3WVE - chains A and B; structure by X-ray diffraction, 1.57 A resolution.

Chain A:
Name: Nitrile hydratase subunit alpha
From: Rhodococcus erythropolis
Notes: EC 4.2.1.84
UniProtKB: P13448 (NHAA_RHOER); residues 0-206 here correspond to UniProt positions 1-207 (UniProt number = residue number + 1)
Amino-acid sequence (207 residues; each row starts with the number of its first residue; numbering starts at 0):
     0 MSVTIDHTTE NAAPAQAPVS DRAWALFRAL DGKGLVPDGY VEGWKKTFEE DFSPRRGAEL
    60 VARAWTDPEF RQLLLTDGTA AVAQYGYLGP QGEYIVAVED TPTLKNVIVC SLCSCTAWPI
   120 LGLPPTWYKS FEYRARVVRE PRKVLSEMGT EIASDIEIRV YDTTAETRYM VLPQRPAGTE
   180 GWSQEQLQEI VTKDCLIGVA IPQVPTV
Disordered / not traced: 0-13, 206
Modified / non-standard residues: Cys112 (3-sulfinoalanine; CSD); Cys114 (s-hydroxycysteine; CSO)
Curated features (UniProtKB/Swiss-Prot):
  - binding site (Fe(3+)): Cys109, Cys112, Ser113, Cys114
  - modified residue: Cys112 (Cysteine sulfinic acid (-SO2H)), Cys114 (Cysteine sulfenic acid (-SOH))
Ion coordination: Fe ion: Cys109, Cys112, Ser113, Cys114 (together with nitric oxide)
Residues lining bound ligands:
  - nitric oxide (NO): Gln90, Cys109, Cys112, Ser113, Cys114
  - 2,2-dimethylpropanenitrile (TAN): Gln90, Cys112, Ser113, Trp117

Chain B:
Name: Nitrile hydratase subunit beta
From: Rhodococcus erythropolis
Notes: EC 4.2.1.84
UniProtKB: P13449 (NHAB_RHOER); numbering as in UniProt (aligned over 1-212)
Amino-acid sequence (212 residues; each row starts with the number of its first residue):
     1 MDGVHDLAGV QGFGKVPHTV NADIGPTFHA EWEHLPYSLM FAGVAELGAF SVDEVKYVVE
    61 RMEPRHYMMT PYYERYVIGV ATLMVEKGIL TQDELESLAG GPFPLSRPSE SEGRPAPVET
   121 TTFEVGQRVR VRDEYVPGHI RMPAYCRGRV GTISHRTTEK WPFPDAIGHG RNDAGEEPTY
   181 HVKFAAEELF GSDTDGGSVV VDLFEGYLEP AA
Sequence notes: engineered mutation Lys56 (Arg in P13449)
Curated features (UniProtKB/Swiss-Prot):
  - natural variant: Met40 (M40V: In strain: ACV2)
Residues lining bound ligands: 2,2-dimethylpropanenitrile (TAN): Tyr37, Met40, Val52, Val55, Lys56, Tyr72, Tyr76

How chain A and chain B interact:
Pairs across the interface (170; chain A residue first):
  Ala14(A) - Pro102(B)
  Ala14(A) - Pro104(B)
  Gln15(A) - His66(B)  hydrogen bond
  Gln15(A) - Glu74(B)
  Gln15(A) - Pro102(B)
  Gln15(A) - Pro104(B)
  Ala16(A) - Ala99(B)
  Ala16(A) - Gly101(B)
  Ala16(A) - Pro102(B)  hydrogen bond (backbone-backbone)
  Val18(A) - Trp32(B)  hydrophobic
  Val18(A) - Glu74(B)
  Ser19(A) - Trp32(B)
  Asp20(A) - Ala99(B)
  Arg21(A) - Glu74(B)  salt bridge
  Arg21(A) - Ile78(B)
  Arg21(A) - Pro102(B)
  Arg21(A) - Phe103(B)
  Ala22(A) - Trp32(B)  hydrophobic
  Ala22(A) - Leu35(B)
  Ala22(A) - Val77(B)  hydrophobic
  Trp23(A) - Glu31(B)
  Trp23(A) - Trp32(B)
  Trp23(A) - Leu35(B)  hydrophobic
  Ala24(A) - Leu95(B)
  Ala24(A) - Leu98(B)  hydrophobic
  Ala24(A) - Ala99(B)
  Leu25(A) - Leu39(B)  hydrophobic
  Leu25(A) - Val77(B)
  Leu25(A) - Val80(B)  hydrophobic
  Leu25(A) - Ala81(B)  hydrophobic
  Leu25(A) - Leu90(B)  hydrophobic
  Leu25(A) - Leu95(B)  hydrophobic
  Phe26(A) - Leu39(B)  hydrophobic
  Arg27(A) - Leu98(B)  hydrogen bond (side chain-backbone)
  Ala28(A) - Leu90(B)  hydrophobic
  Ala28(A) - Leu98(B)
  Leu29(A) - Met84(B)  hydrophobic
  Leu29(A) - Leu90(B)  hydrophobic
  Lys32(A) - Ile89(B)
  Lys32(A) - Leu90(B)
  Lys32(A) - Glu94(B)  salt bridge
  Leu34(A) - Leu47(B)  hydrophobic
  Leu34(A) - Ile89(B)  hydrophobic
  Tyr39(A) - Ser38(B)
  Tyr39(A) - Phe41(B)  hydrogen bond (side chain-backbone)
  Tyr39(A) - Ala42(B)
  Tyr39(A) - Glu46(B)
  Val40(A) - His34(B)
  Val40(A) - Leu35(B)  hydrophobic
  Val40(A) - Ser38(B)
  Val40(A) - Leu39(B)  hydrophobic
  Trp43(A) - Ser38(B)
  Trp43(A) - Phe41(B)
  Lys44(A) - His34(B)
  Phe47(A) - Phe28(B)  hydrophobic
  Phe47(A) - Tyr37(B)  hydrophobic
  Phe47(A) - Ser38(B)
  Glu48(A) - Phe28(B)
  Pro89(A) - Phe41(B)  hydrophobic
  Tyr93(A) - His155(B)  hydrogen bond
  Tyr93(A) - Thr157(B)
  Tyr93(A) - Thr158(B)  hydrogen bond (side chain-backbone)
  Tyr93(A) - Glu159(B)
  Tyr93(A) - Trp161(B)  hydrophobic
  Val95(A) - His181(B)
  Ser110(A) - His5(B)
  Ser110(A) - Ala8(B)
  Leu111(A) - His5(B)
  Leu111(A) - Asp6(B)
  Leu111(A) - Arg141(B)
  Cys112(A) - Lys56(B)
  Cys112(A) - Tyr76(B)
  Cys112(A) - Arg141(B)
  Ser113(A) - Tyr37(B)
  Ser113(A) - Tyr72(B)  hydrogen bond
  Cys114(A) - Lys56(B)
  Cys114(A) - Arg141(B)
  Trp117(A) - Tyr37(B)  hydrophobic
  Trp117(A) - Phe41(B)  hydrophobic
  Leu122(A) - Thr27(B)
  Leu122(A) - Phe28(B)  hydrophobic
  Leu122(A) - Tyr37(B)  hydrophobic
  Leu122(A) - Tyr73(B)
  Pro124(A) - Ile24(B)  hydrophobic
  Trp126(A) - Val16(B)  hydrophobic
  Trp126(A) - Pro17(B)
  Trp126(A) - His18(B)  hydrogen bond
  Lys128(A) - Tyr72(B)
  Lys128(A) - Tyr73(B)
  Ser129(A) - Pro17(B)
  Phe130(A) - Leu7(B)  hydrophobic
  Phe130(A) - Phe13(B)  hydrophobic
  Phe130(A) - Tyr67(B)  hydrophobic
  Phe130(A) - Met68(B)
  Phe130(A) - Arg75(B)
  Glu131(A) - Gly14(B)
  Glu131(A) - Lys15(B)
  Glu131(A) - Val16(B)
  Tyr132(A) - Val16(B)  hydrophobic
  Arg133(A) - His5(B)  hydrogen bond (side chain-backbone)
  Arg133(A) - Leu7(B)
  Arg133(A) - Ala8(B)
  Arg133(A) - Tyr67(B)  hydrogen bond
  Arg133(A) - Arg75(B)
  Ala134(A) - Leu7(B)
  Ala134(A) - Ala8(B)
  Ala134(A) - Gly9(B)  hydrogen bond (backbone-backbone)
  Ala134(A) - Val10(B)
  Ala134(A) - Phe13(B)  hydrophobic
  Arg135(A) - Phe13(B)
  Arg135(A) - Gly14(B)  hydrogen bond (side chain-backbone)
  Arg135(A) - Lys15(B)
  Arg135(A) - Val16(B)
  Val137(A) - Ala8(B)  hydrophobic
  Val137(A) - Gly9(B)
  Val137(A) - Tyr145(B)
  Val137(A) - Phe190(B)
  Val137(A) - Val199(B)
  Arg138(A) - Gly9(B)  hydrogen bond (side chain-backbone)
  Arg138(A) - Gln11(B)
  Arg138(A) - Phe190(B)
  Arg138(A) - Asp193(B)  salt bridge
  Arg138(A) - Thr194(B)  hydrogen bond (backbone-side chain)
  Arg138(A) - Asp195(B)  hydrogen bond (backbone-backbone)
  Glu139(A) - Asp195(B)
  Pro140(A) - Asp195(B)
  Pro140(A) - Gly196(B)
  Arg141(A) - Asp195(B)  hydrogen bond (backbone-side chain)
  Lys142(A) - Asp195(B)  hydrogen bond (backbone-side chain)
  Val143(A) - Val16(B)  hydrophobic
  Glu146(A) - Lys15(B)
  Met147(A) - His18(B)
  Met147(A) - Thr19(B)
  Met147(A) - Val20(B)  hydrogen bond (backbone-backbone)
  Thr149(A) - Val20(B)
  Glu156(A) - Gly197(B)
  Glu156(A) - Ser198(B)  hydrogen bond
  Ile157(A) - Gly197(B)  hydrogen bond (backbone-backbone)
  Ile157(A) - Ser198(B)  hydrogen bond (backbone-backbone)
  Arg158(A) - Lys183(B)
  Arg158(A) - Ser198(B)  hydrogen bond
  Arg158(A) - Val200(B)
  Val159(A) - Ser198(B)  hydrogen bond (backbone-backbone)
  Val159(A) - Val199(B)
  Val159(A) - Val200(B)  hydrogen bond (backbone-backbone)
  Tyr160(A) - Val200(B)
  Asp161(A) - Pro143(B)
  Asp161(A) - Tyr145(B)  hydrogen bond
  Asp161(A) - Val200(B)  hydrogen bond (backbone-backbone)
  Asp161(A) - Asp202(B)
  Thr162(A) - Arg141(B)
  Thr163(A) - Arg141(B)  hydrogen bond (backbone-side chain)
  Thr163(A) - Pro143(B)
  Thr163(A) - Val201(B)
  Thr163(A) - Asp202(B)  hydrogen bond (side chain-backbone)
  Ala164(A) - Thr179(B)
  Ala164(A) - Asp202(B)
  Ala164(A) - Phe204(B)  hydrophobic
  Glu165(A) - Trp161(B)
  Glu165(A) - Asp202(B)
  Thr166(A) - Thr157(B)
  Thr166(A) - His181(B)  hydrogen bond
  Thr166(A) - Asp202(B)  hydrogen bond
  Tyr168(A) - His181(B)  hydrogen bond
  Thr191(A) - Asn21(B)  hydrogen bond
  Lys192(A) - Ile24(B)
  Asp193(A) - His18(B)  salt bridge
  Asp193(A) - Val20(B)
  Asp193(A) - Asn21(B)  hydrogen bond (side chain-backbone)
  Val198(A) - Val20(B)
Interface residues without a listed pair, chain A (76 interface residues in all): Val35, Pro36, Gln90, Cys109, Gly148, Arg167, Ala199
Interface residues without a listed pair, chain B (81 interface residues in all): Val52, Met69, Arg156, Leu203

Summary:
Chain A and chain B form an interface of 76 and 81 residues respectively, with 33 hydrogen bonds and 4 salt
bridges. Polar contacts include Arg21(A)-Glu74(B), Lys32(A)-Glu94(B) and Arg138(A)-Asp193(B).
2,2-dimethylpropanenitrile is bound between chain A and chain B. Ligands of chain A: nitric oxide.
Chain A is Nitrile hydratase subunit alpha and chain B is Nitrile hydratase subunit beta, both from
Rhodococcus erythropolis; the structure, Crystal structure of Nitrile Hydratase mutant bR56K complexed with
Trimethylacetonitrile, before photo-activation, was determined by X-ray diffraction, deposited together with
3X20, 3X24, 3X25, 3X26 and 3WVD.
